PDB entry 6I9W | X-ray diffraction, 1.55 A resolution | chains B and D of the 4 polymer chains in the assembly

[Chain B (and D)]
Molecule: Putative oxidoreductase
Organism: Ilumatobacter coccineus YM16-304
Notes: chain D of this document is another copy of the same molecule, construct and numbering; everything in this record applies to it too
UniProtKB: M5A5Y8 (M5A5Y8_9ACTN); numbering as in UniProt (aligned over 4-262)
Sequence (259 residues; row label = number of the first residue in the row):
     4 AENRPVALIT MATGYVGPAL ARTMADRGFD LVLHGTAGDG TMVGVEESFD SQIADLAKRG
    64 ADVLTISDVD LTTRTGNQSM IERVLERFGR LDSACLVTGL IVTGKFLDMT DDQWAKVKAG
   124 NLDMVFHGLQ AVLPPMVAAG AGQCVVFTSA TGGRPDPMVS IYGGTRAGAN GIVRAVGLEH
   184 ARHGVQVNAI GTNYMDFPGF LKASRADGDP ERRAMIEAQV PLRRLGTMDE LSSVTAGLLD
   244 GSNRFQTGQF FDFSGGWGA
Construct notes: engineered mutation G123 (Thr in M5A5Y8)
From the paper describing this entry:
  - catalytic residues: S152, Y165, R169
  - mutagenesis - T123G (+7 degC): increased stability
  - mutagenesis - T123G (5-fold): increased catalytic activity

[How chain B and chain D interact]
Contacting residue pairs - 69 pairs, chain B then chain D:
  R177(B) - A262(D)  hydrogen bond (side chain-backbone)
  L181(B) - P224(D)  hydrophobic
  L181(B) - G259(D)
  A184(B) - P224(D)
  A184(B) - L225(D)
  R185(B) - P224(D)
  R185(B) - R226(D)
  N196(B) - F248(D)
  Y197(B) - F248(D)
  P224(B) - L181(D)  hydrophobic
  P224(B) - A184(D)
  P224(B) - R185(D)
  L225(B) - A184(D)
  L225(B) - R247(D)
  L225(B) - F248(D)  hydrophobic
  L225(B) - Q249(D)
  L225(B) - T250(D)
  R226(B) - R185(D)
  R227(B) - R247(D)  hydrogen bond (side chain-backbone)
  R227(B) - F248(D)
  L228(B) - F248(D)
  G229(B) - F248(D)
  E233(B) - S245(D)
  E233(B) - N246(D)
  E233(B) - R247(D)  hydrogen bond (side chain-backbone)
  E233(B) - F248(D)
  S236(B) - S245(D)
  V237(B) - N246(D)
  S245(B) - E233(D)
  S245(B) - S236(D)
  N246(B) - E233(D)
  N246(B) - V237(D)
  N246(B) - F256(D)
  R247(B) - L225(D)
  R247(B) - R227(D)  hydrogen bond (backbone-side chain)
  R247(B) - E233(D)  hydrogen bond (backbone-side chain)
  F248(B) - N196(D)
  F248(B) - Y197(D)
  F248(B) - M198(D)  hydrophobic
  F248(B) - V223(D)  hydrophobic
  F248(B) - L225(D)  hydrophobic
  F248(B) - R227(D)
  F248(B) - L228(D)
  F248(B) - G229(D)
  F248(B) - E233(D)
  F248(B) - F256(D)  hydrophobic
  F248(B) - S257(D)
  F248(B) - G258(D)  hydrogen bond (backbone-backbone)
  Q249(B) - L225(D)
  Q249(B) - D255(D)  hydrogen bond (side chain-backbone)
  Q249(B) - F256(D)
  T250(B) - L225(D)
  T250(B) - G259(D)
  T250(B) - A262(D)
  G251(B) - A262(D)
  Q252(B) - D255(D)  hydrogen bond (side chain-backbone)
  F254(B) - F254(D)  hydrophobic
  D255(B) - Q249(D)  hydrogen bond (backbone-side chain)
  D255(B) - Q252(D)  hydrogen bond (backbone-side chain)
  F256(B) - N246(D)
  F256(B) - F248(D)  hydrophobic
  F256(B) - Q249(D)
  S257(B) - F248(D)
  G258(B) - F248(D)  hydrogen bond (backbone-backbone)
  G259(B) - L181(D)
  G259(B) - T250(D)
  A262(B) - R177(D)  hydrogen bond (backbone-side chain)
  A262(B) - T250(D)
  A262(B) - G251(D)
Also at the interface, not in a pair above, chain B (34 interface residues in all): V188, Q189, M198, V223
Also at the interface, not in a pair above, chain D (34 interface residues in all): V188, Q189

[Overview]
The chain B/chain D interface involves 34 residues from each chain; the contacts include 12 hydrogen bonds.
Polar contacts include R177(B)-A262(D), R227(B)-R247(D) and E233(B)-R247(D). From the paper: catalytic
residues S152(B), Y165(B) and R169(B); T123G of chain B increases stability.
Both chains are Putative oxidoreductase (Ilumatobacter coccineus YM16-304). Entry 6I9W (Crystal structure of
the halohydrin dehalogenase HheG T123G mutant) was determined by X-ray diffraction, deposited together with
6I9U and 6I9V.
